9EUF - chains 2 and 3 of the 63 polymer chains in the assembly; structure by electron microscopy, 7.30 A resolution (low resolution: residue-level contacts below are approximate; hydrogen-bond / salt-bridge calls are withheld).

[Chain 2 (and 3)]
Molecule: DUF4815 domain-containing protein
From: Staphylococcus phage 812
Notes: chain 3 of this document is another copy of the same molecule, construct and numbering; everything in this record applies to it too
UniProtKB: A0A8E5NSA0 (A0A8E5NSA0_9CAUD); residue numbers follow UniProt; this construct covers 1-1152
Amino-acid sequence (1152 residues; row label = number of the first residue in the row):
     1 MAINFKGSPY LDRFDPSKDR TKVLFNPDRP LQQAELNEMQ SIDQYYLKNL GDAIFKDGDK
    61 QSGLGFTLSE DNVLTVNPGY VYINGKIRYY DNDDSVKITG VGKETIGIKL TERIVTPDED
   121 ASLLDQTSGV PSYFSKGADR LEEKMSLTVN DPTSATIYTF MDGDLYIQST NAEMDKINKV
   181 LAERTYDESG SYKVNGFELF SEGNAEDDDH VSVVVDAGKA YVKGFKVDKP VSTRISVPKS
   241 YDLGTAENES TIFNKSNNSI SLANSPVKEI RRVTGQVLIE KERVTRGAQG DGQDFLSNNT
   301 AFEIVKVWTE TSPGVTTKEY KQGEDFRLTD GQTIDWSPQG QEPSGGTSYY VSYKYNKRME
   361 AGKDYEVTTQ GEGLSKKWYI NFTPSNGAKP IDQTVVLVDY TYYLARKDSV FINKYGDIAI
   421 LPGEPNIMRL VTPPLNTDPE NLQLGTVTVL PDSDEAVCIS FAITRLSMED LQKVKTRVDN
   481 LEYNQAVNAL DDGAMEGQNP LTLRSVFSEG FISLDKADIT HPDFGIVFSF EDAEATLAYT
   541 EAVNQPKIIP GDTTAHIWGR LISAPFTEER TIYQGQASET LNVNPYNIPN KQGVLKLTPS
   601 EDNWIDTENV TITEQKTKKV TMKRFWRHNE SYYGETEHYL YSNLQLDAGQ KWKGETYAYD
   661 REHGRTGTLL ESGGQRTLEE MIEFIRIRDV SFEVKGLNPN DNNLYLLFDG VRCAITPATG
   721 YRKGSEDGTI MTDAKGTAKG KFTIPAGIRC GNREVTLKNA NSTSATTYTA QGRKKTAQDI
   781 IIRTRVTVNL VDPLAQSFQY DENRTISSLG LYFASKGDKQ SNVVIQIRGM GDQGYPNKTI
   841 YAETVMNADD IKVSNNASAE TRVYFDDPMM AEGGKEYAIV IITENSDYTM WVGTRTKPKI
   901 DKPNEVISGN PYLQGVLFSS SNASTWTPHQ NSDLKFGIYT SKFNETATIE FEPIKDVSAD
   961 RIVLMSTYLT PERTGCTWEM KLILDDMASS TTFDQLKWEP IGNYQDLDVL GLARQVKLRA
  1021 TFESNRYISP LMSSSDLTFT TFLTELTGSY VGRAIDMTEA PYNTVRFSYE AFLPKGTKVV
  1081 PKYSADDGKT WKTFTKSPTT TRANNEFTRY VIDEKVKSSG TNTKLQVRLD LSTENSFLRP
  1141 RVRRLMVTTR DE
Unresolved in the structure: 1-2, 610-677

[How chain 2 and chain 3 interact]
Residue-residue contacts (48):
  Pro9(2) - Phe25(3)
  Pro9(2) - Asn26(3)
  Pro9(2) - Pro27(3)
  Tyr10(2) - Phe25(3)
  Asp28(2) - Gln126(3)
  Asp28(2) - Thr127(3)
  Leu31(2) - Pro27(3)
  Leu31(2) - Asp28(3)
  Phe134(2) - Pro30(3)
  Phe134(2) - Leu31(3)
  Phe134(2) - Gln32(3)
  Gly137(2) - Phe25(3)
  Gly137(2) - Asn26(3)
  Ala138(2) - Leu24(3)
  Ala138(2) - Phe25(3)
  Asp139(2) - Val23(3)
  Asp139(2) - Leu24(3)
  Arg140(2) - Lys22(3)
  Leu141(2) - Arg20(3)
  Leu141(2) - Thr21(3)
  Leu141(2) - Lys22(3)
  Glu142(2) - Asp19(3)
  Glu142(2) - Arg20(3)
  Glu142(2) - Thr21(3)
  Glu143(2) - Asp19(3)
  Lys144(2) - Lys18(3)
  Thr437(2) - Leu969(3)
  Thr437(2) - Thr970(3)
  Asp438(2) - Thr970(3)
  Gln498(2) - Gln498(3)
  Asn499(2) - Gly497(3)
  Asn499(2) - Gln498(3)
  Thr784(2) - Val231(3)
  Thr784(2) - Ser232(3)
  Arg785(2) - Pro230(3)
  Arg785(2) - Val231(3)
  Val786(2) - Pro230(3)
  Asp832(2) - Asn171(3)
  Gln833(2) - Gln168(3)
  Gln833(2) - Thr170(3)
  Gln833(2) - Asn171(3)
  Thr925(2) - Gly65(3)
  Thr925(2) - Phe66(3)
  Trp926(2) - Gly65(3)
  Thr927(2) - Gly63(3)
  Thr927(2) - Gly65(3)
  Pro928(2) - Ser62(3)
  Pro928(2) - Gly63(3)
Interface residues without a listed pair, chain 2 (36 interface residues in all): Pro27, Asn37, Ile87, Ser135, Pro439, Thr502, Leu503, Asp709, Gly834, Ser921
Interface residues without a listed pair, chain 3 (36 interface residues in all): Arg29, Tyr46, Ser169, Met495, Glu496, Tyr968

[In short]
Chain 2 and chain 3 each contribute 36 residues to their interface.
Both chains are DUF4815 domain-containing protein (Staphylococcus phage 812). Entry 9EUF (Cryo-EM structure of
Staphylococcus aureus bacteriophage phi812 baseplate in the pre-contraction state - complete) was determined
by electron microscopy.
